6EKG - chain Y; structure by X-ray diffraction, 1.15 A resolution.

Chain Y:
Protein: Chemotaxis protein CheY
Organism: Methanococcus maripaludis
Reference sequence: Q6LYQ5 (Q6LYQ5_METMP); residue numbers follow UniProt; this construct covers 1-123
Sequence (123 residues; row label = number of the first residue in the row):
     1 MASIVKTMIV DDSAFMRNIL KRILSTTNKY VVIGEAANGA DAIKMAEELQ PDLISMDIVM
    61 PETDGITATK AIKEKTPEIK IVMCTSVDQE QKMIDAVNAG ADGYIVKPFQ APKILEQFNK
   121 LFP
Disordered / not traced: 1-2
Bound ions: Mg2+: D12, D57, V59
Reported in the primary citation:
  - Mg2+ coordination: D12, D57, V59
  - post-translational modification sites: D57 (proposed by the authors, not directly observed)

In short:
D12, D57 and V59 form the Mg2+ site. From the paper: Mg2+ coordination by D12, D57 and V59; a modification
site at D57.
Chain Y is Chemotaxis protein CheY (Methanococcus maripaludis); the structure, Crystal structure of an
archaeal CheY from Methanoccocus maripaludis, was determined by X-ray diffraction (same publication as 6EKH).
